3WDQ - chain A; structure by X-ray diffraction, 1.30 A resolution.

# Chain A
Molecule: Beta-mannanase
From: Symbiotic protist of Reticulitermes speratus
Notes: EC 3.2.1.78
Reference sequence: H7CGE2 (H7CGE2_9EUKA); residues 15-344 here correspond to UniProt positions 1-330 (UniProt number = residue number - 14)
Chain sequence (355 residues; each row starts with the number of its first residue; numbers below 1 keep their minus sign (Glu-10 is residue -10)):
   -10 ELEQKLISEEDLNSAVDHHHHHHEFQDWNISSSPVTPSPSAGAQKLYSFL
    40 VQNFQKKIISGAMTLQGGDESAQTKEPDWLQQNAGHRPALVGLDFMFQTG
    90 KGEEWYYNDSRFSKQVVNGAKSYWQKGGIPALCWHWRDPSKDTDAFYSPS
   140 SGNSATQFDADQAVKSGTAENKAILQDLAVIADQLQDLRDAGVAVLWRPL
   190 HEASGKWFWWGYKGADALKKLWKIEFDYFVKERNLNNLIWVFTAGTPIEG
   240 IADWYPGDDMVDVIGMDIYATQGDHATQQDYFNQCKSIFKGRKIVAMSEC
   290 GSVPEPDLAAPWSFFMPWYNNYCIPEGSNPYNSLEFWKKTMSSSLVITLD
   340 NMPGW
Disordered / not traced: -10 to 14
Sequence notes: expression tag (-10 to 14)
Modified residues: Met85 (methionine sulfoxide; SME)
Covalent attachments: N-acetylglucosamine (NAG) linked to Asn18
Bound ions: Na+ near Tyr270 (its only coordinating residue here)
What the authors report for this chain:
  - catalytic residues: Glu191, Glu288
  - post-translational modification sites: Met85

# In short
N-acetylglucosamine is covalently linked to Asn18. The paper reports catalytic residues Glu191 and Glu288; a
modification site at Met85.
Chain A is Beta-mannanase (Symbiotic protist of Reticulitermes speratus); the structure, Crystal structure of
beta-mannanase from a symbiotic protist of the termite Reticulitermes speratus, was determined by X-ray
diffraction together with 3WDR from the same study.
